PDB entry 5YZI | X-ray diffraction, 2.52 A resolution | chains A and B

[Chain A (and B)]
Name: Isocitrate dehydrogenase [NADP] cytoplasmic
Organism: Mus musculus
Notes: EC 1.1.1.42; chain B of this document is another copy of the same molecule, construct and numbering; everything in this record applies to it too
UniProtKB: O88844 (IDHC_MOUSE); residue numbers follow UniProt; this construct covers 1-414
Amino-acid sequence (414 residues; numbered 1 to 414; the number before each row is that of its first residue):
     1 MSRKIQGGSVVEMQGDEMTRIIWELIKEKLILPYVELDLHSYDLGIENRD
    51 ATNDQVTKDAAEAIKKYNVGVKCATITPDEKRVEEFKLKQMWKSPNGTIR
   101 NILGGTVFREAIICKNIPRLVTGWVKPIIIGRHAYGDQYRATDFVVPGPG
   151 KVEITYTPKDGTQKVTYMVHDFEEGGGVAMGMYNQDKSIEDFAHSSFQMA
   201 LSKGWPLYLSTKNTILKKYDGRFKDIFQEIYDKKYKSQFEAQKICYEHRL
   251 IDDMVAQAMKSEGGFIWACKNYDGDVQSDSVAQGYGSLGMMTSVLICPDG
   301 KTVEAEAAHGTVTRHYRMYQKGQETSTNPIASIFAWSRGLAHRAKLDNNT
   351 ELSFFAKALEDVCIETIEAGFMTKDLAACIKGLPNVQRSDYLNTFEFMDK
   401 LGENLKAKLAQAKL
Unresolved in the structure: 1-3, 413-414 (chain B: 1-3, 412-414)
UniProt features mapped onto this chain:
  - binding site (NADP(+)): Thr-75 to Thr-77, Arg-82, Lys-260, Gly-310 to His-315, Asn-328
  - binding site (substrate): Thr-77, Ser-94 to Arg-100, Arg-109, Arg-132, Lys-212
  - binding site (Mn(2+)): Asp-252, Asp-275, Asp-279
  - site (Critical for catalysis): Tyr-139, Lys-212
  - modified residue: Ser-2 (N-acetylserine), Tyr-42 (Phosphotyrosine), Lys-81 (N6-acetyllysine), Lys-126 (N6-succinyllysine), Lys-224 (N6-acetyllysine), Lys-233 (N6-acetyllysine), Lys-243 (N6-acetyllysine), Lys-321 (N6-acetyllysine), Ser-389 (Phosphoserine), Lys-400 (N6-succinyllysine)
Ligand contacts:
  - NADP (NAP; NADP nicotinamide-adenine-dinucleotide phosphate), molecule 1: Lys-72, Ala-74, Thr-75, Ile-76, Thr-77, Arg-82, Asn-96, Leu-288, Gly-289, Glu-306, Ala-307, Ala-308, His-309, Gly-310, Thr-311, Val-312, Thr-313, Arg-314, His-315, Thr-327, Asn-328, Asp-375
  - NADP (NAP), molecule 2: Leu-250, Asp-252, Asp-253, Gln-257, Lys-260
From the paper describing this entry:
  - Cd2+ coordination: Cys-245, Asp-252, Asp-275, Asp-279
  - contacts within the chain: Gly-286/Cys-379 (backbone contact)
  - mutagenesis - C245S: unchanged catalytic activity on Cd2+
  - mutagenesis - C379S: decreased catalytic activity on Cd2+
  - mutagenesis - C379S: unchanged catalytic activity on in the absence of Cd2+

[Interface between chain A and chain B]
Residue-residue contacts (165):
  Thr-77(A) / Thr-214(B)
  Thr-77(A) / Lys-217(B)
  Pro-78(A) / Lys-217(B)  hydrogen bond (backbone-side chain)
  Asp-79(A) / Asn-213(B)  hydrogen bond
  Met-91(A) / Lys-217(B)
  Trp-92(A) / Lys-217(B)  hydrogen bond (backbone-side chain)
  Ser-94(A) / Ile-215(B)
  Leu-120(A) / Leu-120(B)
  Leu-120(A) / Val-121(B)
  Leu-120(A) / Thr-122(B)  hydrogen bond (backbone-backbone)
  Leu-120(A) / Met-259(B)  hydrophobic
  Leu-120(A) / Lys-260(B)
  Val-121(A) / Leu-120(B)
  Val-121(A) / Met-259(B)  hydrophobic
  Thr-122(A) / Leu-120(B)  hydrogen bond (backbone-backbone)
  Tyr-135(A) / His-170(B)
  Gln-138(A) / Gln-138(B)
  Gln-138(A) / Ile-215(B)
  Gln-138(A) / Leu-216(B)
  Tyr-139(A) / Ile-215(B)  hydrophobic
  Thr-142(A) / Ile-154(B)
  Thr-142(A) / Met-168(B)
  Thr-142(A) / Val-169(B)
  Asp-143(A) / Leu-216(B)
  Asp-143(A) / Lys-217(B)  hydrogen bond (side chain-backbone)
  Asp-143(A) / Lys-218(B)  hydrogen bond (side chain-backbone)
  Asp-143(A) / Tyr-219(B)  hydrogen bond (side chain-backbone)
  Phe-144(A) / Tyr-167(B)  hydrophobic
  Phe-144(A) / Lys-218(B)
  Val-145(A) / Lys-218(B)
  Val-146(A) / Tyr-156(B)  hydrophobic
  Pro-147(A) / Tyr-156(B)
  Gly-148(A) / Tyr-156(B)  hydrogen bond (backbone-side chain)
  Pro-149(A) / Tyr-156(B)  hydrogen bond (backbone-side chain)
  Pro-149(A) / Pro-158(B)
  Pro-149(A) / Lys-159(B)  hydrogen bond (backbone-backbone)
  Gly-150(A) / Thr-157(B)
  Gly-150(A) / Lys-159(B)
  Lys-151(A) / Thr-155(B)
  Lys-151(A) / Tyr-156(B)
  Lys-151(A) / Thr-157(B)  hydrogen bond (backbone-backbone)
  Val-152(A) / Ile-154(B)  hydrophobic
  Val-152(A) / Thr-155(B)
  Val-152(A) / Tyr-156(B)  hydrophobic
  Glu-153(A) / Ile-154(B)
  Glu-153(A) / Thr-155(B)  hydrogen bond (backbone-backbone)
  Ile-154(A) / Thr-142(B)
  Ile-154(A) / Phe-144(B)  hydrophobic
  Ile-154(A) / Glu-153(B)
  Ile-154(A) / Met-180(B)
  Ile-154(A) / Gly-181(B)
  Thr-155(A) / Lys-151(B)
  Thr-155(A) / Val-152(B)
  Thr-155(A) / Glu-153(B)  hydrogen bond (backbone-backbone)
  Tyr-156(A) / Val-146(B)  hydrophobic
  Tyr-156(A) / Pro-147(B)
  Tyr-156(A) / Gly-148(B)  hydrogen bond (side chain-backbone)
  Tyr-156(A) / Pro-149(B)  hydrogen bond (side chain-backbone)
  Tyr-156(A) / Gly-150(B)
  Tyr-156(A) / Lys-151(B)
  Tyr-156(A) / Val-152(B)  hydrophobic
  Thr-157(A) / Gly-150(B)
  Thr-157(A) / Lys-151(B)  hydrogen bond (backbone-backbone)
  Pro-158(A) / Pro-149(B)
  Lys-159(A) / Pro-149(B)  hydrogen bond (backbone-backbone)
  Lys-159(A) / Gly-150(B)
  Tyr-167(A) / Phe-144(B)  hydrophobic
  Met-168(A) / Thr-142(B)
  Val-169(A) / Thr-142(B)
  Val-169(A) / Met-182(B)
  Val-169(A) / Tyr-183(B)
  His-170(A) / Tyr-135(B)
  His-170(A) / Tyr-183(B)  hydrogen bond
  His-170(A) / Gln-185(B)  hydrogen bond
  Phe-172(A) / Asn-184(B)
  Phe-172(A) / Gln-185(B)
  Glu-174(A) / Gln-185(B)
  Gly-176(A) / Gln-185(B)
  Gly-176(A) / Asp-186(B)  hydrogen bond (backbone-backbone)
  Gly-177(A) / Asn-184(B)
  Gly-177(A) / Asp-186(B)
  Val-178(A) / Tyr-183(B)
  Val-178(A) / Asn-184(B)  hydrogen bond (backbone-backbone)
  Val-178(A) / Lys-218(B)
  Val-178(A) / Tyr-219(B)  hydrophobic
  Val-178(A) / Arg-222(B)
  Ala-179(A) / Met-182(B)
  Ala-179(A) / Tyr-219(B)
  Met-180(A) / Ile-154(B)
  Met-180(A) / Met-180(B)
  Met-180(A) / Gly-181(B)
  Met-180(A) / Met-182(B)  hydrogen bond (backbone-backbone)
  Met-180(A) / Leu-216(B)  hydrophobic
  Met-180(A) / Tyr-219(B)  hydrophobic
  Gly-181(A) / Ile-154(B)
  Gly-181(A) / Val-169(B)
  Gly-181(A) / Met-180(B)
  Met-182(A) / Ala-179(B)
  Met-182(A) / Met-180(B)  hydrogen bond (backbone-backbone)
  Met-182(A) / Met-182(B)  hydrophobic
  Tyr-183(A) / Val-169(B)
  Tyr-183(A) / His-170(B)  hydrogen bond
  Tyr-183(A) / Val-178(B)
  Asn-184(A) / Phe-172(B)
  Asn-184(A) / Gly-177(B)
  Asn-184(A) / Val-178(B)  hydrogen bond (backbone-backbone)
  Gln-185(A) / His-170(B)
  Gln-185(A) / Gly-176(B)
  Asp-186(A) / Gly-176(B)  hydrogen bond (backbone-backbone)
  Asp-186(A) / Gly-177(B)
  Lys-212(A) / Tyr-139(B)
  Lys-212(A) / Asp-275(B)  salt bridge
  Thr-214(A) / Thr-77(B)
  Ile-215(A) / Ser-94(B)
  Ile-215(A) / Gln-138(B)
  Ile-215(A) / Tyr-139(B)  hydrophobic
  Leu-216(A) / Gln-138(B)
  Leu-216(A) / Asp-143(B)
  Leu-216(A) / Met-180(B)  hydrophobic
  Lys-217(A) / Pro-78(B)  hydrogen bond (side chain-backbone)
  Lys-217(A) / Met-91(B)
  Lys-217(A) / Trp-92(B)  hydrogen bond (side chain-backbone)
  Lys-217(A) / Asp-143(B)  hydrogen bond (backbone-side chain)
  Lys-218(A) / Met-91(B)
  Lys-218(A) / Asp-143(B)  hydrogen bond (backbone-side chain)
  Lys-218(A) / Val-145(B)
  Lys-218(A) / Val-178(B)
  Tyr-219(A) / Asp-143(B)  hydrogen bond (backbone-side chain)
  Tyr-219(A) / Val-178(B)
  Tyr-219(A) / Ala-179(B)
  Tyr-219(A) / Met-180(B)  hydrophobic
  Arg-222(A) / Val-178(B)
  Ile-251(A) / Tyr-272(B)
  Asp-252(A) / Asp-275(B)
  Asp-252(A) / Asp-279(B)
  Val-255(A) / Val-276(B)
  Ala-256(A) / Gln-283(B)
  Ala-256(A) / Leu-288(B)  hydrophobic
  Met-259(A) / Leu-120(B)
  Met-259(A) / Val-121(B)  hydrophobic
  Met-259(A) / Met-259(B)  hydrophobic
  Met-259(A) / Ser-280(B)
  Met-259(A) / Gln-283(B)
  Met-259(A) / Gly-284(B)
  Lys-260(A) / Leu-120(B)
  Lys-260(A) / Gln-283(B)
  Tyr-272(A) / Ile-251(B)
  Tyr-272(A) / Tyr-272(B)  hydrophobic
  Tyr-272(A) / Asp-273(B)  hydrogen bond
  Asp-273(A) / Tyr-272(B)  hydrogen bond
  Asp-275(A) / Lys-212(B)  salt bridge
  Asp-275(A) / Asp-252(B)
  Val-276(A) / Ile-251(B)  hydrophobic
  Val-276(A) / Val-255(B)
  Val-276(A) / Gln-277(B)
  Gln-277(A) / Val-276(B)
  Gln-277(A) / Gln-277(B)  hydrogen bond
  Asp-279(A) / Asp-252(B)
  Ser-280(A) / Met-259(B)
  Gln-283(A) / Ala-256(B)
  Gln-283(A) / Met-259(B)
  Gln-283(A) / Lys-260(B)
  Gly-284(A) / Met-259(B)
  Arg-314(A) / Glu-247(B)  salt bridge
  Arg-314(A) / Arg-249(B)
Other interface residues (no listed pair), chain A (78 interface residues in all): Lys-93, Arg-119, Arg-140, Ala-141, Glu-173, Asn-213, Leu-288
Other interface residues (no listed pair), chain B (79 interface residues in all): Asp-79, Lys-93, Arg-119, Ala-141, Phe-223, Lys-224, Asp-253
From the paper, about this interface:
  - interface residues, chain B: Asp-252(B)

[Overview]
78 residues of chain A face 79 of chain B across their interface; the contacts include 35 hydrogen bonds and 3
salt bridges. Polar contacts include Lys-212(A)/Asp-275(B), Arg-314(A)/Glu-247(B) and Pro-78(A)/Lys-217(B).
Bound to chain A: NADP. From the paper: C379S of chain A reduces catalytic activity on Cd2+; the interface
residue Asp-252(B).
Chain A and chain B are both Isocitrate dehydrogenase [NADP] cytoplasmic (Mus musculus); the structure,
Crystal Structure of Mouse Cytosolic Isocitrate Dehydrogenase complexed with Cadmium, was determined by X-ray
diffraction, deposited together with 5YZH.
